Entry 2XAZ (X-ray diffraction, 2.60 A resolution); this record covers chains B and E of the 4 polymer chains in the assembly.

# Chain B
Name: Ribonucleoside-diphosphate reductase 1 subunit alpha
Source organism: Escherichia coli
Notes: EC 1.17.4.1
UniProt: P00452 (RIR1_ECOLI); numbering as in UniProt (aligned over 1-761)
Sequence (761 residues; numbered 1 to 761; the number before each row is that of its first residue):
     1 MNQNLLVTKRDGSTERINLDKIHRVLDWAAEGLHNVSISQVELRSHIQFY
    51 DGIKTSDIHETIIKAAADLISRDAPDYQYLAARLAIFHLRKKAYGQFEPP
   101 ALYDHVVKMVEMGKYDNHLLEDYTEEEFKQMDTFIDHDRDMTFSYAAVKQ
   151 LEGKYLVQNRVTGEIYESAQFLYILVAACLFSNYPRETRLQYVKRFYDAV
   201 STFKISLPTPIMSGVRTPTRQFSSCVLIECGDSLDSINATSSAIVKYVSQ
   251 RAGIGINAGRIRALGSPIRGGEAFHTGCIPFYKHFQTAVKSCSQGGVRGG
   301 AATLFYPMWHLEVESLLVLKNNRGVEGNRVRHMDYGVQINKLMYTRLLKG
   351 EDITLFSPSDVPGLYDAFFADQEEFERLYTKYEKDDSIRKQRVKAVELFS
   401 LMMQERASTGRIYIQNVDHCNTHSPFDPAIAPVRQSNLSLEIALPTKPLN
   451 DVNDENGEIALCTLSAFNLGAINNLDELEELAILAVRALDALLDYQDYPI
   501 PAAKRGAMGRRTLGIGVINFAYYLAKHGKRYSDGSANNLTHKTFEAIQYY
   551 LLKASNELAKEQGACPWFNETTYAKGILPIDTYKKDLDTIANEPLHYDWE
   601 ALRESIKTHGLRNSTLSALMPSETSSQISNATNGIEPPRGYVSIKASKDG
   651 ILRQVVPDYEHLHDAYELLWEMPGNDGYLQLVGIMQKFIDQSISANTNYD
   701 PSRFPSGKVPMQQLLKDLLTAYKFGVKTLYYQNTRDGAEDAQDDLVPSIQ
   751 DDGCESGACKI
Not modelled in the structure: 1-3, 268-273, 738-761
Modified residues: Tyr730 (meta-nitro-tyrosine; NIY)
Sequence notes: engineered mutation Ser439 (Cys in P00452)
UniProt features mapped onto this chain:
  - active site (Proton acceptor): Asn437, Glu441
  - binding site (ATP): Lys9, Glu15 to Lys21, Thr55, Lys91
  - binding site (GDP): Thr209, Asn437, Glu441, Glu623 to Ser625
  - binding site (dTTP): Asp232 to Leu234, Arg262, Arg269
  - site: Cys225 (Important for hydrogen atom transfer), Cys462 (Important for hydrogen atom transfer), Tyr731 (Important for electron transfer), Cys754 (Interacts with thioredoxin/glutaredoxin), Cys759 (Interacts with thioredoxin/glutaredoxin)
  - modified residue: Lys283 (N6-acetyllysine)
  - natural variant: Met1 to Asn2 (deletion: In 15% of the chains), Met1 (deletion: In 30% of the chains)
  - mutagenesis: Glu441 (E441A/Q: Loss of activity; E441D: Decrease in activity), Tyr731 (Y731F: Loss of activity)

# Chain E
Name: Ribonucleoside-diphosphate reductase 1 subunit beta
Notes: EC 1.17.4.1; fragment: ribonucleotide reductase r2-peptide, residues 357-376
UniProt: P69924 (RIR2_ECOLI); residues 356-375 here correspond to UniProt positions 357-376 (UniProt number = residue number + 1)
Sequence (20 residues; row label = number of the first residue in the row):
   356 YLVGQIDSEVDTDDLSNFQL
Not modelled in the structure: 356-359

# Interface between chain B and chain E
Pairs across the interface - 33 pairs, chain B then chain E:
  Tyr344(B) with Leu375(E), hydrophobic
  Thr345(B) with Leu375(E)
  Leu348(B) with Leu370(E); Ser371(E); Phe373(E); Leu375(E), hydrophobic
  Val396(B) with Thr367(E)
  Ser400(B) with Val365(E)
  Gln404(B) with Ile361(E)
  Ala407(B) with Ile361(E), hydrophobic
  Lys584(B) with Leu375(E), hydrogen bond (side chain-backbone)
  Gly707(B) with Gln360(E)
  Lys708(B) with Gln360(E); Asp362(E)
  Val709(B) with Gln360(E); Ile361(E); Asp362(E), hydrogen bond (backbone-backbone)
  Pro710(B) with Asp362(E)
  Met711(B) with Asp362(E), hydrogen bond (backbone-backbone); Glu364(E); Val365(E), hydrophobic
  Gln712(B) with Glu364(E), hydrogen bond (backbone-backbone); Val365(E); Asp366(E), hydrogen bond (side chain-backbone); Asp369(E), hydrogen bond; Leu370(E)
  Leu715(B) with Val365(E), hydrophobic
  Leu719(B) with Phe373(E)
  Thr720(B) with Phe373(E)
  Tyr722(B) with Leu375(E), hydrophobic
  Lys723(B) with Phe373(E); Gln374(E), hydrogen bond (side chain-backbone); Leu375(E)
Also at the interface, not in a pair above, chain B (23 interface residues in all): Lys341, Gly350, Asp586, Ser706
Also at the interface, not in a pair above, chain E (14 interface residues in all): Ser363

# In short
23 residues of chain B and 14 residues of chain E are in contact; the contacts include 7 hydrogen bonds. Polar
pairs include Lys584(B)-Leu375(E), Gln712(B)-Asp366(E) and Gln712(B)-Asp369(E).
Here chain B is Ribonucleoside-diphosphate reductase 1 subunit alpha (Escherichia coli) and chain E is
Ribonucleoside-diphosphate reductase 1 subunit beta. Entry 2XAZ (Ribonucleotide reductase Y730NO2Y and C439S
modified R1 subunit of E. coli) was determined by X-ray diffraction (same publication as 2X0X, 2XAK, 2XAP,
2XAV, 2XAW and 2XAY).
